3KIO - chains A and C of the 3 polymer chains in the assembly; structure by X-ray diffraction, 2.90 A resolution.

# Chain A
Protein: Ribonuclease H2 subunit A
Organism: Mus musculus
Notes: EC 3.1.26.4
UniProt: Q9CWY8 (RNH2A_MOUSE); residue numbers follow UniProt; this construct covers 1-301
Amino-acid sequence (301 residues; each row starts with the number of its first residue):
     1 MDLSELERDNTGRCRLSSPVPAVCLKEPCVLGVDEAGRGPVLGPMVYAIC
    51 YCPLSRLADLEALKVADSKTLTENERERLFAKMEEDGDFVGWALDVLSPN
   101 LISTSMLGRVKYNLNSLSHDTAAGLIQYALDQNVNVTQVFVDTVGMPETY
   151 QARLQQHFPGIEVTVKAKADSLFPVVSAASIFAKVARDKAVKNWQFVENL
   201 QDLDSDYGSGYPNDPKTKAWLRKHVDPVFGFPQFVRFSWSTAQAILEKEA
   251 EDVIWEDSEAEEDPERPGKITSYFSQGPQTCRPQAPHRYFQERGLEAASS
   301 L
Not modelled in the structure: 68-69, 259-301
Modified positions: Mse1, Mse45, Mse83, Mse106, Mse146 (selenomethionine; parent Met)
Cystine bridges: Cys24-Cys29
Curated features (UniProtKB/Swiss-Prot):
  - binding site (a divalent metal cation): Asp34, Glu35, Asp142
  - modified residue: Mse1 (N-acetylmethionine), Thr217 (Phosphothreonine), Ser258 (Phosphoserine)
What the authors report for this chain:
  - catalytic residues: Asp34, Glu35, Asp142, Asp170
  - mutagenesis - D34N, E35A, D142N, D170N: abolished catalytic activity
  - disease-associated variants - G37S (30-fold): decreased catalytic activity on single ribonucleotide substrate
  - disease-associated variants - G37S: unchanged catalytic activity (citing earlier work)
  - specificity-determining residues: Lys168 (proposed by the authors, not directly observed)

# Chain C
Protein: Ribonuclease H2 subunit C
Organism: Mus musculus
UniProt: Q9CQ18 (RNH2C_MOUSE); the author numbering skips numbers that UniProt does not, so the offset changes along the chain: 1-116 = UniProt 1-116; 120-169 = UniProt 117-166
Amino-acid sequence (166 residues; each row starts with the number of its first residue; note: 3 numbers in that range are skipped by the numbering (no residue carries them; nothing is unmodelled there)):
     1 MKNPEEAAEGKQRIHLRPGSLRGAAPAKLHLLPCDVLVSRPAPVDRFFTP
    51 AVRHDADGLQASFRGRGLRGEEVAVPPGFAGFVMVTEEKGEGLIGKLNFS
   101 GDAEDKADEAQEPLER
   120 DFDRLIGATGSFSHFTLWGLETVPGPDAKVHRALGWPSLAAAIHAQVPED
Not modelled in the structure: 1-12, 120-135, 145-169
Construct notes: variant Glu9 (Asp in Q9CQ18)
Modified positions: Mse1 (selenomethionine); Mse84 (selenomethionine; parent Met)
Curated features (UniProtKB/Swiss-Prot):
  - modified residue: Mse1 (N-acetylmethionine)
What the authors report for this chain:
  - disease-associated variants - R69W: unchanged catalytic activity (citing earlier work)

# How chain A and chain C interact
Residue-residue contacts - 57 pairs, chain A then chain C:
  Leu6(A) with Arg53(C)
  Glu7(A) with Arg53(C)
  Asn10(A) with Arg53(C); Gln60(C), hydrogen bond
  Asn100(A) with Ser62(C), hydrogen bond
  Ser103(A) with Gly65(C)
  Thr104(A) with Ser62(C); Gly65(C), hydrogen bond (backbone-backbone); Arg66(C); Gly67(C)
  Leu107(A) with Arg64(C); Gly65(C); Arg66(C), hydrogen bond (backbone-side chain)
  Gly108(A) with Arg66(C), hydrogen bond (backbone-side chain); Asp105(C)
  Arg109(A) with Arg66(C); Glu104(C), salt bridge; Asp105(C); Lys106(C)
  Asp226(A) with Pro43(C); Phe47(C)
  Pro227(A) with Arg40(C); Arg64(C)
  Val228(A) with Ala42(C), hydrophobic; Pro43(C); Phe63(C); Arg64(C), hydrogen bond (backbone-side chain)
  Phe229(A) with Pro43(C); Val44(C); Phe47(C), hydrophobic; Phe48(C), hydrophobic; Phe63(C), hydrophobic; Arg64(C)
  Phe231(A) with Phe47(C)
  Phe237(A) with Arg64(C); Gly65(C)
  Leu246(A) with Arg64(C)
  Ala250(A) with Arg64(C)
  Glu251(A) with Arg40(C), salt bridge; Arg64(C), hydrogen bond (backbone-side chain)
  Asp252(A) with Asp35(C); Leu37(C), hydrogen bond (backbone-backbone)
  Val253(A) with Cys34(C), hydrophobic; Asp35(C); Phe63(C), hydrophobic; Arg64(C)
  Ile254(A) with Cys34(C); Asp35(C), hydrogen bond (backbone-backbone); Leu37(C), hydrophobic
  Trp255(A) with Cys34(C), hydrophobic; Phe63(C), hydrophobic; Arg64(C); Arg66(C); Glu104(C)
  Glu256(A) with Pro33(C); Glu104(C)
  Asp257(A) with Arg66(C), salt bridge
Also at the interface, not in a pair above, chain A (28 interface residues in all): Asp9, Gly230, Pro232, Gln243
Also at the interface, not in a pair above, chain C (25 interface residues in all): Val36, Val38, Pro41, Leu68

# In short
28 residues of chain A and 25 residues of chain C are in contact; the contacts include 9 hydrogen bonds and 3
salt bridges. Polar contacts include Arg109(A)-Glu104(C), Glu251(A)-Arg40(C) and Asp257(A)-Arg66(C). The paper
reports catalytic residues Asp34(A), Glu35(A) and Asp142(A) among others; D34N, E35A and D142N of chain A,
among others, abolish catalytic activity; 6 substitutions were tested in all.
Here chain A is Ribonuclease H2 subunit A and chain C is Ribonuclease H2 subunit C, both from Mus musculus.
Entry 3KIO (mouse RNase H2 complex) was determined by X-ray diffraction.
